Entry 8FCL (electron microscopy, 3.51 A resolution); this record covers chains A and B of the 7 polymer chains in the assembly.

Chain A (and B):
Molecule: Transitional endoplasmic reticulum ATPase
Source organism: Homo sapiens
Notes: EC 3.6.4.6; chain B of this document is another copy of the same molecule, construct and numbering; everything in this record applies to it too
UniProt: P55072 (TERA_HUMAN); residue numbers follow UniProt; this construct covers 1-806
Amino-acid sequence (806 residues; row label = number of the first residue in the row):
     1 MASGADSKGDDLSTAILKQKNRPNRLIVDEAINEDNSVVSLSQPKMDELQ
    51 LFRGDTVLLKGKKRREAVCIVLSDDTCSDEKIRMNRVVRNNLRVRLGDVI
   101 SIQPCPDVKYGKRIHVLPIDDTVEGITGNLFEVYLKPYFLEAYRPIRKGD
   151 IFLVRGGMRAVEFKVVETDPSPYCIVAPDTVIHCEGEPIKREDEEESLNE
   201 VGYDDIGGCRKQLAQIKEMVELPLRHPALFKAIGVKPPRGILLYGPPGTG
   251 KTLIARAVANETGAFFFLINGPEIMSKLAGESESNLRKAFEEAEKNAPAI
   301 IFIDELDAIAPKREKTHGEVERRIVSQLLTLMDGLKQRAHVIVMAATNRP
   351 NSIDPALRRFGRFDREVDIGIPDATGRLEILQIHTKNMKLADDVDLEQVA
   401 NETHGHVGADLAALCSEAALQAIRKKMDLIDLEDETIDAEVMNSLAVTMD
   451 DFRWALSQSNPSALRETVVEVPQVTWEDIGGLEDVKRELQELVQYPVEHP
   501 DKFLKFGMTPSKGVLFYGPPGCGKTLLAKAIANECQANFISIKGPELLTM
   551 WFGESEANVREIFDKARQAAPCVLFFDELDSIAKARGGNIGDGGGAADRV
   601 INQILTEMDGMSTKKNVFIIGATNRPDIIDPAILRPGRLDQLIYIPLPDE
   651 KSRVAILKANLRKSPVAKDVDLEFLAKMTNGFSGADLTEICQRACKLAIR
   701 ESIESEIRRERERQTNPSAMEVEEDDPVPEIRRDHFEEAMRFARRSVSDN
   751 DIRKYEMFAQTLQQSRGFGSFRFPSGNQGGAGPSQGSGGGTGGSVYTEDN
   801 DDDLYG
Unresolved in the structure: 1-22, 708-727, 764-806
Residues lining bound ligands:
  - ADP (adenosine-5'-diphosphate), molecule 1: Asp205, Ile206, Gly207, Gly208, Pro247, Gly248, Thr249, Gly250, Thr252, Leu253, Asp304, Ile380, His384, Gly408, Ala409, Ala412
  - ADP, molecule 2: Asp478, Ile479, Gly480, Pro520, Gly521, Cys522, Gly523, Lys524, Thr525, Leu526, Asp577, Asn624, Ile656, Asn660, Gly684, Ala685, Thr688
UniProt features mapped onto this chain:
  - region: Thr797 to Gly806 (Interaction with UBXN6)
  - motif: Asp802 to Gly806 (PIM motif)
  - binding site (ATP): Pro247 to Leu253, Asn348, His384, Gly521 to Leu526
  - modified residue: Ala2 (N-acetylalanine), Ser3 (Phosphoserine), Ser7 (Phosphoserine), Ser13 (Phosphoserine), Ser37 (Phosphoserine), Lys315 (N6,N6,N6-trimethyllysine), Thr436 (Phosphothreonine), Ser462 (Phosphoserine), Lys502 (N6-acetyllysine), Lys505 (N6-acetyllysine), Lys668 (N6-acetyllysine), Ser702 (Phosphoserine), Lys754 (N6-acetyllysine), Ser770 (Phosphoserine), Ser775 (Phosphoserine), Ser787 (Phosphoserine), Tyr805 (Phosphotyrosine)
  - cross-link (Glycyl lysine isopeptide (Lys-Gly)): Lys8 (interchain with G-Cter in SUMO2), Lys18 (interchain with G-Cter in SUMO2)
  - natural variant: Arg95 (R95G: In IBMPFD1), Gly97 (G97E: In CMT2Y), Ile126 (I126F: In IBMPFD1; uncertain significance), Arg155 (R155C: In IBMPFD1; R155H: In FTDALS6 and IBMPFD1; R155L: In IBMPFD1; R155P: In IBMPFD1; R155S: In IBMPFD1), Arg159 (R159G: In FTDALS6; R159H: In IBMPFD1), Ala160 (A160T: In IBMPFD1; uncertain significance), Glu185 (E185K: In CMT2Y), Arg191 (R191Q: In FTDALS6 and IBMPFD1), Leu198 (L198W: In IBMPFD1), Ala232 (A232E: In IBMPFD1), Ile254 (I254F: In IBMPFD1; uncertain significance), Ile369 (I369T: In IBMPFD1; uncertain significance), 2 further natural variant entries in UniProt
  - mutagenesis: Phe52 to Asp55 (Abolishes interaction with NPLOC4; when associated with A-110), Arg53 (R53A: Minor effect on affinity for ATP and ADP), Arg86 (R86A: Strongly increased affinity for ATP. Strongly reduced affinity for ADP), Tyr110 (Y110A: Abolishes interaction with NPLOC4; when associated with 52-A--A-55), Arg113 to His115 (Severely reduced binding to DERL1), Phe131 (F131R: Severely reduced binding to DERL1), Leu140 (L140D: Severely reduced binding to DERL1), Asp179 (D179R: No effect on binding to DERL1), His183 (H183W: Severely reduced binding to DERL1), Lys251 (K251Q: Impairs ERAD degradation of HMGCR and does not inhibit interaction with RHBDD1; when associated with Q-524), Glu305 (E305Q: Defect in ubiquitin-dependent protein degradation by the proteasome; when associated with Q-578), Lys312 (K312A: Does not affect methylation by VCPKMT), 8 further mutagenesis entries in UniProt

Chain A / chain B interface:
Contacting residue pairs (105; chain A residue first):
  Arg25(A) with Asp431(B), salt bridge
  Ile27(A) with Asp428(B); Leu429(B)
  Glu80(A) with Leu429(B)
  Val99(A) with Asp431(B)
  Gln215(A) with Gln458(B), hydrogen bond
  Glu218(A) with Arg424(B), hydrogen bond (backbone-side chain); Trp454(B)
  Leu222(A) with Asp428(B)
  Ala228(A) with Asp434(B); Glu435(B)
  Leu229(A) with Ile423(B), hydrophobic; Met427(B), hydrophobic
  Phe230(A) with Leu420(B), hydrophobic
  Lys231(A) with Arg159(B)
  Ala232(A) with Gly125(B); Arg159(B), hydrogen bond (backbone-side chain); Ile437(B), hydrophobic
  Ile233(A) with Met158(B), hydrophobic; Ile423(B), hydrophobic; Ile437(B), hydrophobic; Met442(B), hydrophobic
  Gly234(A) with Met158(B), hydrogen bond (backbone-backbone)
  Val235(A) with Ala419(B), hydrophobic; Leu420(B), hydrophobic
  Lys236(A) with Ser416(B)
  Arg313(A) with Ala308(B)
  His317(A) with His317(B)
  Glu319(A) with Val320(B)
  Arg322(A) with Lys315(B); Thr316(B); Glu321(B), salt bridge
  Arg323(A) with Met275(B), hydrogen bond (side chain-backbone); Ser276(B), hydrogen bond (side chain-backbone); Lys277(B), hydrogen bond (side chain-backbone); Leu278(B)
  Ser326(A) with Pro272(B); Met275(B); Ser276(B)
  Gln327(A) with Ser276(B)
  Leu329(A) with Pro272(B), hydrophobic
  Thr330(A) with Pro272(B), hydrogen bond (side chain-backbone); Glu273(B); Ser276(B)
  Arg359(A) with Pro247(B)
  Phe360(A) with Pro247(B); Gly248(B); Val407(B), hydrophobic; Ala409(B), hydrophobic; Asp410(B); Ser462(B)
  Arg362(A) with Glu305(B), salt bridge
  Arg365(A) with Glu417(B), salt bridge
  Glu491(A) with Arg700(B), salt bridge
  Tyr495(A) with Ile703(B), hydrophobic
  His499(A) with Ile703(B)
  Lys502(A) with Ile699(B); Ser702(B); Glu706(B), salt bridge
  Phe503(A) with Ile699(B), hydrophobic
  Lys505(A) with Lys663(B); Ser664(B); Pro665(B); Pro729(B)
  Phe506(A) with Lys663(B); Ser664(B); Cys695(B), hydrogen bond (backbone-side chain); Ala698(B), hydrophobic; Ile699(B), hydrophobic; Val728(B); Glu730(B); Ile731(B), hydrophobic
  Gly507(A) with Lys663(B); Gln692(B), hydrogen bond (backbone-side chain)
  Met508(A) with Gln692(B); Lys696(B); Ile699(B), hydrophobic
  Thr509(A) with Gln692(B), hydrogen bond (backbone-side chain)
  Asp564(A) with Arg465(B), salt bridge
  Arg567(A) with Leu464(B)
  Gly593(A) with Arg586(B); Gly587(B); Ile590(B); Gly591(B), hydrogen bond (backbone-backbone)
  Gly594(A) with Ala585(B); Arg586(B); Gly587(B)
  Gly595(A) with Lys584(B), hydrogen bond (backbone-backbone); Ala585(B), hydrogen bond (backbone-backbone); Gly587(B)
  Ala597(A) with Phe552(B)
  Asp598(A) with Phe552(B)
  Arg599(A) with Phe552(B), hydrogen bond (side chain-backbone)
  Asn602(A) with Leu548(B); Phe552(B)
  Gln603(A) with Thr549(B), hydrogen bond
  Thr606(A) with Pro545(B)
  Glu607(A) with Arg465(B), salt bridge
  Gly610(A) with Leu464(B)
  Lys614(A) with Glu402(B), salt bridge
  Lys615(A) with Ser459(B); Asn460(B), hydrogen bond
  Arg635(A) with Glu578(B), salt bridge
  Arg638(A) with Pro545(B)
  Gln763(A) with Arg744(B), hydrogen bond
Other interface residues (no listed pair), chain A (64 interface residues in all): Lys62, His226, Leu492, Leu504, Arg560, Leu605, Gln641
Other interface residues (no listed pair), chain B (76 interface residues in all): Glu124, Ala279, Glu433, Ser457, Phe742

In short:
64 residues of chain A face 76 of chain B across their interface; the contacts include 18 hydrogen bonds and
10 salt bridges. Polar pairs include Arg25(A)-Asp431(B), Arg322(A)-Glu321(B) and Arg362(A)-Glu305(B). Ligands
of chain A: ADP.
Both chains are Transitional endoplasmic reticulum ATPase (Homo sapiens). Entry 8FCL (Cryo-EM structure of
p97:UBXD1 closed state) was determined by electron microscopy (same publication as 8FCM, 8FCN, 8FCO, 8FCP,
8FCQ, 8FCR and 8FCT).
